6P59 - chains W and Z of the 4 polymer chains in the assembly; structure by X-ray diffraction, 2.94 A resolution.

Chain W:
Protein: Elongin-B
Source organism: Homo sapiens
UniProt: Q15370 (ELOB_HUMAN); residues 1-118 here = UniProt positions 1-118
Chain sequence (118 residues; each row starts with the number of its first residue):
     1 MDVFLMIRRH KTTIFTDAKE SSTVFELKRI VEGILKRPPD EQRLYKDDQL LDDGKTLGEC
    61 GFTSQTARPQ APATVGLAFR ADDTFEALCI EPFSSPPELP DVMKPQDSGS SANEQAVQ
Disordered / not traced: 99-118
Swiss-Prot annotation at these positions:
  - modified residue: Met1 (N-acetylmethionine), Thr84 (Phosphothreonine), Ser108 (Phosphoserine), Ser111 (Phosphoserine)

Chain Z:
Protein: Elongin-C
Source organism: Homo sapiens
UniProt: Q15369 (ELOC_HUMAN); residue numbers follow UniProt; this construct covers 1-112
Chain sequence (112 residues; numbered 1 to 112; the number before each row is that of its first residue):
     1 MDGEEKTYGG CEGPDAMYVK LISSDGHEFI VKREHALTSG TIKAMLSGPG QFAENETNEV
    61 NFREIPSHVL SKVCMYFTYK VRYTNSSTEI PEFPIAPEIA LELLMAANFL DC
Disordered / not traced: 1-16

Interface between chain W and chain Z:
Contacting residue pairs (45; chain W residue first):
  Phe4(W) - Arg82(Z)
  Met6(W) - Met75(Z)  hydrophobic
  Arg8(W) - His27(Z)
  Lys11(W) - Asp25(Z)  hydrogen bond (side chain-backbone)
  Lys11(W) - His27(Z)  hydrogen bond (backbone-side chain)
  Lys11(W) - Glu28(Z)  hydrogen bond (backbone-backbone)
  Thr12(W) - Glu28(Z)
  Thr13(W) - Glu28(Z)  hydrogen bond (backbone-backbone)
  Thr13(W) - Phe29(Z)
  Thr13(W) - Ile30(Z)  hydrogen bond (backbone-backbone)
  Ile14(W) - Ile30(Z)
  Phe15(W) - Phe29(Z)  hydrophobic
  Phe15(W) - Ile30(Z)  hydrogen bond (backbone-backbone)
  Phe15(W) - Ser71(Z)
  Phe15(W) - Cys74(Z)  hydrophobic
  Phe15(W) - Met75(Z)  hydrophobic
  Thr16(W) - Tyr18(Z)  hydrogen bond
  Asp17(W) - Lys32(Z)  salt bridge
  Ile34(W) - Tyr18(Z)  hydrophobic
  Ile34(W) - Ile30(Z)  hydrophobic
  Leu35(W) - Ile30(Z)  hydrophobic
  Pro69(W) - Met75(Z)
  Pro69(W) - Thr78(Z)
  Pro69(W) - Tyr79(Z)  hydrophobic
  Pro69(W) - Tyr83(Z)  hydrophobic
  Gln70(W) - Met75(Z)
  Gln70(W) - Tyr79(Z)
  Gln70(W) - Pro91(Z)
  Gln70(W) - Glu92(Z)
  Gln70(W) - Pro94(Z)
  Pro72(W) - Met75(Z)
  Glu91(W) - His27(Z)
  Pro92(W) - His27(Z)  hydrogen bond (backbone-side chain)
  Phe93(W) - His27(Z)
  Phe93(W) - Phe29(Z)  hydrophobic
  Phe93(W) - Ser67(Z)
  Phe93(W) - Ser71(Z)
  Ser94(W) - Asp25(Z)
  Ser94(W) - Pro66(Z)
  Ser94(W) - Ser67(Z)  hydrogen bond (backbone-side chain)
  Ser94(W) - His68(Z)  hydrogen bond
  Pro96(W) - His68(Z)
  Pro96(W) - Glu102(Z)
  Glu98(W) - Pro97(Z)
  Glu98(W) - Glu98(Z)
Other interface residues (no listed pair), chain W (23 interface residues in all): His10, Ser95
Other interface residues (no listed pair), chain Z (27 interface residues in all): Gly26, Val31, Phe93, Ile99

In short:
23 residues of chain W face 27 of chain Z across their interface; the contacts include 10 hydrogen bonds and 1
salt bridge. Polar pairs include Asp17(W)-Lys32(Z), Lys11(W)-Asp25(Z) and Lys11(W)-His27(Z).
Chain W is Elongin-B and chain Z is Elongin-C, both from Homo sapiens; the structure, Crystal structure of
SIVrcm Vif-CBFbeta-ELOB-ELOC complex, was determined by X-ray diffraction.
